Entry 5MMB (X-ray diffraction, 2.77 A resolution); this record covers chains A and B of the 4 polymer chains in the assembly.

Chain A (and B):
Protein: Pfv integrase
Organism: Human spumaretrovirus
Notes: EC 2.7.7.49, 2.7.7.7, 3.1.26.4, 3.4.23.-, 2.7.7.-, 3.1.-.-; chain B of this document is another copy of the same molecule, construct and numbering; everything in this record applies to it too
UniProtKB: P14350 (POL_FOAMV); residues 2-392 here correspond to UniProt positions 753-1143 (UniProt number = residue number + 751)
Chain sequence (395 residues; numbered -2 to 392; the number before each row is that of its first residue; numbers below 1 keep their minus sign (Gly-2 is residue -2)):
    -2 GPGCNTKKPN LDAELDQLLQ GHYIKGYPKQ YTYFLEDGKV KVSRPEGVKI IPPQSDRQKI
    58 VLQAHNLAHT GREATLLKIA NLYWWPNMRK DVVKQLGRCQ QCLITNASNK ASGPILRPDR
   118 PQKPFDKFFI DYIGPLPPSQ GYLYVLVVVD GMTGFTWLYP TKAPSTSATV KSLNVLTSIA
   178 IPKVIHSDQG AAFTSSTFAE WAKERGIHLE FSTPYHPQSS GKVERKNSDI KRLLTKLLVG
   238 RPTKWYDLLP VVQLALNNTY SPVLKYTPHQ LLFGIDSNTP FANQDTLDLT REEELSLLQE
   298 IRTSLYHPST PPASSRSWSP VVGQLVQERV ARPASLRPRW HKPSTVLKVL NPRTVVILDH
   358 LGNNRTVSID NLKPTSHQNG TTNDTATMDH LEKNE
Not modelled in the structure: -2 to 8, 376-392 (chain B: -2 to 115, 298-392)
Differences from the reference sequence: expression tag (-2 to 1); variant Ser217 (Gly968 in P14350), Gly218 (Ser969 in P14350)
Curated features (UniProtKB/Swiss-Prot):
  - binding site (Mg(2+)): Asp123, Asp185
Ion coordination: Zn2+: His62, His66, Cys96, Cys99; Mg2+ site 1: Asp128, Asp185 (together with magnesium); Mg2+ site 2: Asp128, Glu221 (together with magnesium)
Residues lining bound ligands:
  - hexane-1,6-diol (HEZ), molecule 1: Leu74, Asn78, Tyr257, Lys262, Tyr263, Gln267, Gly271, Asn280, Asp282, Ile298
  - hexane-1,6-diol (HEZ), molecule 2: Lys107, Trp315, Gln321, Pro371, Thr372, Ser373, His374, Gln375
  - magnesium (OUY; methyl 3-[5-azanyl-6-[[2,4-bis(fluoranyl)phenyl]methylcarbamoyl]-8-oxidanyl-7-oxidanylidene-1,8-naphthyridin-3-yl]propanoate): Asp128, Tyr129, Asp185, Gln186, Gly187, Tyr212, Pro214, Gln215, Glu221, Arg329
Reported in the primary citation:
  - binding site for magnesium: Gln186, Gly187, Tyr212

Chain A / chain B interface:
Residue-residue contacts (62; chain A residue first):
  Pro121(A) with Ile272(B)
  Phe122(A) with Phe270(B), hydrophobic; Asn275(B), hydrogen bond (backbone-side chain)
  Trp154(A) with Ile176(B)
  Asn171(A) with Pro247(B)
  Thr174(A) with Leu251(B)
  Ser175(A) with Pro247(B); Gln250(B); Leu251(B)
  Ile176(A) with Phe152(B), hydrophobic
  Ala177(A) with His266(B)
  Ile178(A) with Leu251(B), hydrophobic; Asn275(B), hydrogen bond (backbone-side chain); Thr276(B)
  Pro179(A) with Asn275(B)
  Lys180(A) with Asn275(B), hydrogen bond
  Pro247(A) with Ser175(B)
  Gln250(A) with Ser175(B), hydrogen bond (side chain-backbone); Ile176(B)
  Leu251(A) with Thr174(B); Ser175(B)
  His266(A) with Phe122(B); Ile176(B)
  Leu269(A) with Phe270(B), hydrophobic
  Phe270(A) with Phe122(B), hydrophobic; Leu269(B), hydrophobic; Phe270(B), hydrophobic
  Ile272(A) with Lys120(B); Phe122(B)
  Asp273(A) with Phe122(B)
  Ser274(A) with Phe122(B); Ala177(B); Ile178(B), hydrogen bond (side chain-backbone)
  Asn275(A) with Ile178(B), hydrogen bond (backbone-backbone); Pro179(B), hydrogen bond (side chain-backbone); Lys180(B); Arg202(B); Gly203(B), hydrogen bond (side chain-backbone)
  Thr276(A) with Ile178(B)
  Gln281(A) with Lys180(B)
  Thr283(A) with Lys120(B), hydrogen bond (backbone-side chain)
  Leu284(A) with Arg117(B); Pro118(B)
  Asp285(A) with Arg117(B), salt bridge; Pro118(B)
  Leu286(A) with Pro118(B); Lys120(B), hydrogen bond (backbone-side chain)
  Thr287(A) with Pro118(B); Lys120(B)
  Arg288(A) with Lys120(B); Pro121(B); Met149(B); Leu268(B), hydrogen bond (side chain-backbone); Leu269(B), hydrogen bond (side chain-backbone)
  Glu289(A) with Tyr263(B)
  Glu291(A) with Lys120(B), salt bridge
  Leu292(A) with Gln267(B); Leu268(B); Gly271(B)
  Gln296(A) with Gly271(B)
  Arg299(A) with Phe270(B), hydrogen bond (side chain-backbone); Ile272(B)
Also at the interface, not in a pair above, chain A (37 interface residues in all): Lys120, Phe152, Leu295
Also at the interface, not in a pair above, chain B (32 interface residues in all): Gln119, Trp154, Ile204

Overview:
37 residues of chain A face 32 of chain B across their interface; the contacts include 13 hydrogen bonds and 2
salt bridges. Among the polar pairs are Asp285(A)-Arg117(B), Glu291(A)-Lys120(B) and Phe122(A)-Asn275(B).
Chain A binds magnesium and hexane-1,6-diol. The paper reports a binding site for magnesium at Gln186(A),
Gly187(A) and Tyr212(A).
Chain A and chain B are both Pfv integrase (Human spumaretrovirus); the structure, Crystal structure of the
Prototype Foamy Virus (PFV) intasome in complex with magnesium and the INSTI ..., was determined by X-ray
diffraction (same publication as 5MMA and 5NO1).
